Entry 1HR0 (X-ray diffraction, 3.20 A resolution); this record covers chains A and I of the 23 polymer chains in the assembly.

Chain A:
Molecule: 16S ribosomal RNA
From: Thermus thermophilus
Sequence (1522 nucleotides; each row starts with the number of its first residue; note: 42 numbers in that range are skipped by the numbering (no residue carries them; nothing is unmodelled there); a row labelled like 190A-190L holds insertion residues (190A, then the next letters in order); numbering starts at 0):
     0 UUUGUUGGAGAGUUUGAUCCUGGCUCAGGGUGAACGCUGGCGGCGUGCCU
    50 AAGACAUGCAAGUCGUGCGGG
    73 CCGCGGGGUUUU
    88 ACUCCG
    95 UGGUC
   101 AGCGGCGGACGGGUGAGUAACGCGUGGGU
  129A G
   130 ACCUACCCGGAAGAGGGGGACAACCCGGGGAAACUCGGGCUAAUCCCCCA
   180 UGUGGACCCGC
190A-190L CCCUUGGGGUGU
   191 GUCCAAAGGGCUUU
   216 GCCCGCUUCCGGAUGGGCCCGCGUCCCAUCAGCUAGUUGGUGGGGUAAUG
   266 GCCCACCAAGGCGACGACGGGUAGCCGGUCUGAGAGGAUGGCCGGCCACA
   316 GGGGCACUGAGACACGGGCCCCACUCCUACGGGAGGCAGCAGUUAGGAAU
   366 CUUCCGCAAUGGGCGCAAGCCUGACGGAGCGACGCCGCUUGGAGGAAGAA
   416 GCCCUUCGGGGUGUAAACUCCUGAA
   442 CCCGGGACGAAACCCCCGACGA
   474 GGGGACUGACGGUACCGGG
   494 GUAAUAGCGCCGGCCAACUCCGUGCCAGCAGCCGCGGUAAUACGGAGGGC
   544 GCGAGCGUUACCCGGAUUCACUGGGCGUAAAGGGCGUGUAGGCGGCCUGG
   594 GGCGUCCCAUGUGAAAGACCACGGCUCAACCGUGGGGGAGCGUGGGAUAC
   644 GCUCAGGCUAGACGGUGGGAGAGGGUGGUGGAAUUCCCGGAGUAGCGGUG
   694 AAAUGCGCAGAUACCGGGAGGAACGCCGAUGGCGAAGGCAGCCACCUGGU
   744 CCACCCGUGACGCUGAGGCGCGAAAGCGUGGGGAGCAAACCGGAUUAGAU
   794 ACCCGGGUAGUCCACGCCCUAAACGAUGCGCGCUAGGUCUCUGGGUCU
   848 CCUGGGGGCCGAAGCUAACGCGUUAAGCGCGCCGCCUGGGGAGUACGGCC
   898 GCAAGGCUGAAACUCAAAGGAAUUGACGGGGGCCCGCACAAGCGGUGGAG
   948 CAUGUGGUUUAAUUCGAAGCAACGCGAAGAACCUUACCAGGCCUUGACAU
   998 GCUAGG
 1003A G
  1004 AACCCGGGUGAAAGCCUGGGGUGCCCC
1030A-1030D GCGA
  1031 GGGGAGCCCUAGCACAGGUGCUGCAUGGCCGUCGUCAGCUCGUGCCGUGA
  1081 GGUGUUGGGUUAAGUCCCGCAACGAGCGCAACCCCCGCCGUUAGUUGCCA
  1131 GCGGUUCGGCCGGGCACUCUAACGGGACUGCCCGCGAAA
  1171 GCGGGAGGAAGGAGGGGACGACGUCUGGUCAGCAUGGCCCUUACGGCCUG
  1221 GGCGACACACGUGCUACAAUGCCCACUACAAAGCGAUGCCACCCGGCAAC
  1271 GGGGAGCUAAUCGCAAAAAGGUGGGCCCAGUUCGGAUUGGGGUCUGCAAC
  1321 CCGACCCCAUGAAGCCGGAAUCGCUAGUAAUCGCGGAUCAG
 1361A C
  1362 CAUGCCGCGGUGAAUACGUUCCCGGGCCUUGUACACACCGCCCGUCACGC
  1412 CAUGGGAGCGGGCUCUACCCGAAGUCGCCGGG
  1446 AGCCUACGGG
  1459 CAGGCGCCGAGGGUAGGGCCCGUGACUGGGGCGAAGUCGUAACAAGGUAG
  1509 CUGUACCGGAAGGUGCGGCUGGAUCACCUCCUUUCU
Not modelled in the structure: 0-4, 1535-1544
Ion coordination: Mg2+ site 1: G11, U12; Mg2+ site 2 near G21 (its only coordinating residue here); Mg2+ site 3: A116, G117, G289; Mg2+ site 4: U182, G183; Mg2+ site 5 near A195 (its only coordinating residue here); Mg2+ site 6: G299, G558; Mg2+ site 7 near G324 (its only coordinating residue here); Mg2+ site 8 near C352 (its only coordinating residue here); Mg2+ site 9: C372, U375, G376, U387; Mg2+ site 10 near A509 (its only coordinating residue here); Mg2+ site 11: U516, A533; Mg2+ site 12: A520 (shared with 1 residue of chain W); 38 more Mg2+ sites not listed

Chain I:
Protein: 30S ribosomal protein S9
From: Thermus thermophilus
Sequence (128 residues; numbered 1 to 128; the number before each row is that of its first residue):
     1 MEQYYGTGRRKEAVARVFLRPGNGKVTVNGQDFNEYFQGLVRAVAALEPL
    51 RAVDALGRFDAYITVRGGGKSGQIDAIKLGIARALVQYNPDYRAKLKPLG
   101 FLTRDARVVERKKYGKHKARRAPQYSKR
Not modelled in the structure: 1

Chain A / chain I interface:
Contacting residue pairs - 125 pairs, chain A then chain I:
  G942(A) with Gln124(I), hydrogen bond to the base
  U943(A) with Gln124(I), sugar contact
  G966(A) with Lys127(I), sugar contact; Arg128(I), hydrogen bond to the base
  C967(A) with Arg128(I), hydrogen bond to the phosphate
  A968(A) with Arg128(I), salt bridge to the phosphate
  C970(A) with Ser126(I), hydrogen bond to the base
  C1116(A) with Val108(I), sugar contact
  G1117(A) with Arg104(I), hydrogen bond to the phosphate; Ala106(I), sugar contact
  C1118(A) with Arg9(I), salt bridge to the phosphate; Arg83(I), hydrogen bond to the phosphate; Arg104(I), salt bridge to the phosphate
  C1119(A) with Arg9(I), salt bridge to the phosphate; Arg83(I), salt bridge to the phosphate
  G1127(A) with Arg16(I), hydrogen bond to the sugar
  C1128(A) with Arg16(I), hydrogen bond to the sugar; Arg66(I), salt bridge to the phosphate
  C1129(A) with Tyr62(I), hydrogen bond to the phosphate
  A1130(A) with Gln3(I), hydrogen bond to the phosphate; Phe18(I), sugar contact; Arg20(I), hydrogen bond to the phosphate
  G1131(A) with Glu2(I), phosphate contact; Gln3(I), hydrogen bond to the phosphate; Arg20(I), salt bridge to the phosphate
  A1146(A) with Arg16(I), base contact
  C1147(A) with Tyr5(I), hydrogen bond to the sugar; Thr7(I), phosphate contact; Arg16(I), hydrogen bond to the base
  U1148(A) with Tyr5(I), sugar contact; Thr7(I), hydrogen bond to the phosphate; Arg9(I), phosphate contact; Val14(I), phosphate contact; Arg16(I), sugar contact
  C1149(A) with Arg9(I), salt bridge to the phosphate; Val14(I), phosphate contact
  G1178(A) with Arg93(I), salt bridge to the phosphate; Lys97(I), salt bridge to the phosphate
  A1179(A) with Arg93(I), salt bridge to the phosphate; Lys97(I), salt bridge to the phosphate; Leu102(I), sugar contact; Thr103(I), phosphate contact; Arg104(I), hydrogen bond to the sugar
  A1180(A) with Thr103(I), hydrogen bond to the phosphate
  G1186(A) with Glu110(I), sugar contact; Lys113(I), hydrogen bond to the phosphate
  G1187(A) with Arg111(I), sugar contact; Lys113(I), salt bridge to the phosphate
  A1188(A) with Tyr114(I), phosphate contact
  C1230(A) with Lys127(I), phosphate contact
  G1231(A) with Ser126(I), phosphate contact; Lys127(I), salt bridge to the phosphate
  U1232(A) with Gln124(I), hydrogen bond to the phosphate; Tyr125(I), phosphate contact; Ser126(I), phosphate contact
  G1233(A) with His117(I), salt bridge to the phosphate; Pro123(I), phosphate contact; Gln124(I), hydrogen bond to the phosphate
  A1248(A) with Tyr36(I), sugar contact; Lys70(I), hydrogen bond to the sugar
  C1249(A) with Tyr36(I), hydrogen bond to the sugar; Gly67(I), phosphate contact; Gly68(I), hydrogen bond to the sugar; Gly69(I), hydrogen bond to the sugar; Lys70(I), sugar contact; Gln73(I), hydrogen bond to the sugar
  A1250(A) with Glu12(I), hydrogen bond to the sugar; Arg66(I), phosphate contact; Gly67(I), hydrogen bond to the phosphate; Gly68(I), hydrogen bond to the phosphate
  A1251(A) with Glu12(I), sugar contact; Gly67(I), phosphate contact
  G1290(A) with Leu40(I), sugar contact
  G1291(A) with Gln38(I), hydrogen bond to the sugar; Gly39(I), sugar contact; Leu40(I), sugar contact
  U1292(A) with Gln38(I), sugar contact
  C1342(A) with Gln124(I), sugar contact; Tyr125(I), hydrogen bond to the phosphate
  G1343(A) with Arg121(I), hydrogen bond to the sugar; Ala122(I), hydrogen bond to the sugar; Tyr125(I), hydrogen bond to the phosphate
  C1344(A) with Lys116(I), salt bridge to the phosphate; Arg120(I), sugar contact; Ala122(I), phosphate contact
  U1345(A) with Arg120(I), salt bridge to the phosphate
  A1346(A) with Arg107(I), base contact; Arg120(I), salt bridge to the phosphate
  G1347(A) with Arg10(I), hydrogen bond to the base; Arg107(I), hydrogen bond to the base; Val108(I), sugar contact; Glu110(I), hydrogen bond to the phosphate
  U1348(A) with Glu110(I), hydrogen bond to the phosphate; Arg120(I), phosphate contact
  A1349(A) with Lys118(I), salt bridge to the phosphate; Arg120(I), hydrogen bond to the phosphate; Arg121(I), hydrogen bond to the phosphate
  A1350(A) with Lys118(I), salt bridge to the phosphate; Arg121(I), salt bridge to the phosphate
  U1351(A) with Lys118(I), base contact
  C1366(A) with His117(I), salt bridge to the phosphate
  C1367(A) with Lys112(I), salt bridge to the phosphate; Tyr114(I), phosphate contact; Gly115(I), hydrogen bond to the phosphate; Lys116(I), phosphate contact
  G1368(A) with Arg111(I), salt bridge to the phosphate; Lys112(I), salt bridge to the phosphate; Lys113(I), phosphate contact; Tyr114(I), hydrogen bond to the phosphate
  C1369(A) with Arg111(I), phosphate contact; Lys112(I), hydrogen bond to the phosphate
  G1370(A) with Glu12(I), phosphate contact; Val109(I), phosphate contact
  G1371(A) with Lys11(I), phosphate contact; Glu12(I), phosphate contact; Gly68(I), sugar contact; Gly69(I), hydrogen bond to the phosphate; Val109(I), phosphate contact
  U1372(A) with Lys11(I), salt bridge to the phosphate; Gly69(I), phosphate contact; Lys70(I), phosphate contact; Ser71(I), hydrogen bond to the phosphate; Gly72(I), hydrogen bond to the phosphate
  G1373(A) with Lys11(I), hydrogen bond to the base; Ser71(I), hydrogen bond to the phosphate
Interface residues without a listed pair, chain A (55 interface residues in all): U1341
Interface residues without a listed pair, chain I (54 interface residues in all): Arg42

Summary:
The interface between chain A and chain I involves 55 residues on one side and 54 on the other; the contacts
include 47 hydrogen bonds and 26 salt bridges. Among the polar pairs are G942(A)-Gln124(I), G966(A)-Arg128(I)
and C970(A)-Ser126(I). G11(A) and U12(A) coordinate Mg2+ site 1.
Here chain A is 16S ribosomal RNA and chain I is 30S ribosomal protein S9, both from Thermus thermophilus.
Entry 1HR0 (Crystal structure of initiation factor IF1 bound to the 30S ribosomal subunit) was determined by
X-ray diffraction.
